Entry 4MJI (X-ray diffraction, 2.99 A resolution); this record covers chains A and E of the 5 polymer chains in the assembly.

Chain A:
Molecule: HLA class I histocompatibility antigen, B-51 alpha chain
From: Homo sapiens
Reference sequence: P18464 (1B51_HUMAN); residues 1-276 here correspond to UniProt positions 25-300 (UniProt number = residue number + 24)
Amino-acid sequence (276 residues; each row starts with the number of its first residue):
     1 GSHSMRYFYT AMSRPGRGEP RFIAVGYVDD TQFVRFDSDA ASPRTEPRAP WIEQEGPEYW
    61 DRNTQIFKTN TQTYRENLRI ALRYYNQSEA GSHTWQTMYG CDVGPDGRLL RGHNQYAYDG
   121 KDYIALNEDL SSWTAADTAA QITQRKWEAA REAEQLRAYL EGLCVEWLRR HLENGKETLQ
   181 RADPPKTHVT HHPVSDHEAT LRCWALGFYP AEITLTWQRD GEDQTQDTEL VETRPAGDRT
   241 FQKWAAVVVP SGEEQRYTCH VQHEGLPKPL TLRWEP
Disulfides: Cys101-Cys164, Cys203-Cys259

Chain E:
Molecule: T-cell Receptor Beta chain
From: Homo sapiens
Amino-acid sequence (242 residues; row label = number of the first residue in the row):
     5 AGVSQTPSNK VTEKGKYVEL RCDPISGHTA LYWYRQSLGQ GPEFLIYFQG TGAADDSGLP
    65 NDRFFAVRPE GSVSTLKIQR TERGDSAVYL CASSLTGGGE LFFGEGSRLT VLEDLKNVFP
   125 PEVAVFEPSE AEISHTQKAT LVCLATGFYP DHVELSWWVN GKEVHSGVCT DPQPLKEQPA
   185 LNDSRYALSS RLRVSATFWQ DPRNHFRCQV QFYGLSENDE WTQDRAKPVT QIVSAEAWGR
   245 AD
Unresolved in the structure: 245-246
Disulfides: Cys26-Cys95, Cys147-Cys212

Interface between chain A and chain E:
Contacting residue pairs (20; chain A residue first):
  Gln65(A) - Asp59(E)  hydrogen bond
  Gln65(A) - Ser61(E)  hydrogen bond
  Lys68(A) - Ala58(E)
  Thr69(A) - Tyr51(E)
  Thr69(A) - Ala58(E)  hydrogen bond (side chain-backbone)
  Gln72(A) - Gln53(E)  hydrogen bond (side chain-backbone)
  Gln72(A) - Thr55(E)
  Gln72(A) - Gly56(E)
  Gln72(A) - Ala57(E)
  Gln72(A) - Ala58(E)
  Thr73(A) - Gln53(E)
  Arg75(A) - Thr55(E)
  Glu76(A) - Thr33(E)
  Glu76(A) - Gly54(E)
  Glu76(A) - Thr55(E)
  Arg79(A) - Thr55(E)
  Lys146(A) - Leu99(E)
  Lys146(A) - Thr100(E)
  Ala150(A) - Thr100(E)
  Glu152(A) - Thr100(E)
Interface residues without a listed pair, chain A (14 interface residues in all): Ile80, Trp147, Ala149
Interface residues without a listed pair, chain E (13 interface residues in all): Gly31
The authors on this interface:
  - pairs named by the authors: Gln72(A)-Gln53(E), Gln72(A)-Thr55(E), Gln72(A)-Gly56(E)
  - interface residues, chain A: Gln65(A), Thr69(A)
  - interface residues, chain E: Thr100(E)

Overview:
The interface between chain A and chain E involves 14 residues on one side and 13 on the other; the contacts
include 4 hydrogen bonds. Among the polar pairs are Gln65(A)-Asp59(E), Gln65(A)-Ser61(E) and
Thr69(A)-Ala58(E). The paper describes contacts between Gln72(A) and Gln53(E), Gln72(A) and Thr55(E) and
Gln72(A) and Gly56(E). From the paper: interface residues Gln65(A), Thr69(A) and Thr100(E).
Chain A is HLA class I histocompatibility antigen, B-51 alpha chain and chain E is T-cell Receptor Beta chain,
both from Homo sapiens; the structure, T cell response to a HIV reverse transcriptase epitope presented by the
protective allele HLA-B*51:01, was determined by X-ray diffraction.
